8XAY - chains G and Q of the 20 polymer chains in the assembly; structure by electron microscopy, 2.81 A resolution.

[Chain G (and Q)]
Name: DUF4297
From: Escherichia coli
Notes: chain Q of this document is another copy of the same molecule, construct and numbering; everything in this record applies to it too
UniProtKB: A0A9X9SUN3 (A0A9X9SUN3_ECOLX); residues 1-394 here = UniProt positions 1-394
Amino-acid sequence (394 residues; numbered 1 to 394; the number before each row is that of its first residue):
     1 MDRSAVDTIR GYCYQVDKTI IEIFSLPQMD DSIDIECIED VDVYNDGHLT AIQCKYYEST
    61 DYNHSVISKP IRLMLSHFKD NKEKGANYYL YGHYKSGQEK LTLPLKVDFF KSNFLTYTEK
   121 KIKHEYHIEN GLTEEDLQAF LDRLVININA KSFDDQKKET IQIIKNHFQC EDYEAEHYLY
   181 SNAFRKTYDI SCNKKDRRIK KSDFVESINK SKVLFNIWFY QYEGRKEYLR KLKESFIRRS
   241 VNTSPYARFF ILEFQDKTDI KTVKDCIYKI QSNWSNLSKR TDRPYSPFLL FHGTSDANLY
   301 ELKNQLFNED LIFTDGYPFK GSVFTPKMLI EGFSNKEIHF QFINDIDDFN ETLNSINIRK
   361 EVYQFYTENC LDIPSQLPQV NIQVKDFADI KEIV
Disordered / not traced: 1-150 (chain Q: 1-224)

[Chain G / chain Q interface]
Residue-residue contacts (37; chain G residue first):
  Tyr300(G) - Lys320(Q)
  Tyr300(G) - Gly321(Q)
  Lys303(G) - Phe319(Q)
  Lys303(G) - Lys320(Q)  hydrogen bond (side chain-backbone)
  Asn304(G) - Phe319(Q)
  Asn304(G) - Gly321(Q)
  Asn304(G) - Ser322(Q)
  Asn304(G) - Val323(Q)  hydrogen bond (side chain-backbone)
  Phe307(G) - Pro318(Q)  hydrophobic
  Phe307(G) - Phe319(Q)  hydrophobic
  Phe307(G) - Met328(Q)  hydrophobic
  Asp310(G) - Lys327(Q)  salt bridge
  Phe313(G) - Phe319(Q)  hydrophobic
  Asp315(G) - Pro318(Q)
  Asp315(G) - Phe319(Q)
  Asp315(G) - Lys320(Q)  hydrogen bond (side chain-backbone)
  Tyr317(G) - Pro318(Q)
  Tyr317(G) - Phe319(Q)
  Tyr317(G) - Lys320(Q)
  Pro318(G) - Phe307(Q)  hydrophobic
  Pro318(G) - Tyr317(Q)
  Phe319(G) - Lys303(Q)
  Phe319(G) - Asn304(Q)
  Phe319(G) - Phe307(Q)  hydrophobic
  Phe319(G) - Phe313(Q)  hydrophobic
  Phe319(G) - Asp315(Q)
  Phe319(G) - Tyr317(Q)
  Lys320(G) - Tyr300(Q)
  Lys320(G) - Lys303(Q)
  Lys320(G) - Asp315(Q)  hydrogen bond (backbone-side chain)
  Lys320(G) - Tyr317(Q)
  Gly321(G) - Tyr300(Q)
  Gly321(G) - Asn304(Q)  hydrogen bond (backbone-side chain)
  Ser322(G) - Asn304(Q)
  Val323(G) - Asn304(Q)  hydrogen bond (backbone-side chain)
  Met328(G) - Phe307(Q)  hydrophobic
  Asn344(G) - Lys320(Q)
Interface residues without a listed pair, chain Q (16 interface residues in all): Asn344

[Overview]
Chain G and chain Q each contribute 16 residues to their interface; the contacts include 6 hydrogen bonds and
1 salt bridge. Among the polar pairs are Asp310(G)-Lys327(Q), Lys303(G)-Lys320(Q) and Asn304(G)-Val323(Q).
Chain G and chain Q are both DUF4297 (Escherichia coli); the structure, Cryo-EM structure of an anti-phage
defense complex bound to ATPrS and DNA, was determined by electron microscopy together with 8XAU, 8XAV, 8XAW
and 8XAX from the same study.
